6GHL - chains F and B of the 6 polymer chains in the assembly; structure by X-ray diffraction, 2.38 A resolution.

# Chain F
Name: CP12 polypeptide
Source organism: Thermosynechococcus elongatus (strain BP-1)
UniProtKB: Q8DHX3 (Q8DHX3_THEEB); residues 1-75 here = UniProt positions 1-75
Chain sequence (77 residues; row label = number of the first residue in the row; numbers below 1 keep their minus sign (Gly-1 is residue -1)):
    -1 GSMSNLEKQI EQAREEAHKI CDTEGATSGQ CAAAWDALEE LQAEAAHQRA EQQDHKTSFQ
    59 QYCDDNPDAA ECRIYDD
Disordered / not traced: -1 to 1, 46-51
Sequence notes: expression tag (-1 to 0)
Disulfides: Cys19-Cys29, Cys61-Cys70
Residues lining bound ligands: NAD (nicotinamide-adenine-dinucleotide): Asp66, Arg71, Tyr73, Asp74

# Chain B
Name: Glyceraldehyde-3-phosphate dehydrogenase
Source organism: Thermosynechococcus elongatus (strain BP-1)
Notes: EC 1.2.1.-
UniProtKB: Q8DIW5 (Q8DIW5_THEEB); residue numbers follow UniProt; this construct covers 1-337
Chain sequence (339 residues; numbered -1 to 337; the number before each row is that of its first residue; numbers below 1 keep their minus sign (Gly-1 is residue -1)):
    -1 GSMVRVAING FGRIGRNFMR CWLQRKANSK LEIVGINDTS DPRTNAHLLK YDSMLGIFQD
    59 AEITADDDCI YAGGHAVKCV SDRNPENLPW SAWGIDLVIE ATGVFTSREG ASKHLSAGAK
   119 KVLITAPGKG NIPTYVVGVN HHTYDPSEDI VSNASCTTNC LAPIVKVLHE AFGIQQGMMT
   179 TTHSYTGDQR LLDASHRDLR RARAAAMNIV PTSTGAAKAV GLVIPELQGK LNGIALRVPT
   239 PNVSVVDFVA QVEKPTIAEQ VNQVIKEASE TTMKGIIHYS ELELVSSDYR GHNASSILDA
   299 SLTMVLGGNL VKVVAWYDNE WGYSQRVLDL AEHMAAHWA
Disordered / not traced: -1
Sequence notes: expression tag (-1 to 0)
Residues lining bound ligands: NAD (nicotinamide-adenine-dinucleotide): Asn7, Gly8, Phe9, Gly10, Arg11, Ile12, Asn35, Asp36, Thr37, Asp80, Arg81, Ala99, Thr100, Gly101, Val102, Phe103, Thr123, Ala124, Ser153, Cys154, His181, Thr184, Asn317, Glu318, Tyr321

# How chain F and chain B interact
Pairs across the interface (37):
  Phe57(F) with His194(B); Arg195(B)
  Cys61(F) with Arg195(B)
  Asn64(F) with Arg81(B), hydrogen bond
  Pro65(F) with Val102(B), hydrophobic
  Asp66(F) with Arg81(B), salt bridge; Val102(B)
  Ala68(F) with Arg188(B); His194(B)
  Glu69(F) with Arg188(B); Ser193(B); His194(B); Arg195(B), hydrogen bond (backbone-backbone)
  Cys70(F) with Arg195(B)
  Arg71(F) with Gly185(B), hydrogen bond (side chain-backbone); Asp186(B); His194(B), hydrogen bond (backbone-side chain)
  Ile72(F) with Asp186(B); Arg195(B)
  Tyr73(F) with Gly185(B); Asp186(B), hydrogen bond (backbone-side chain); Arg199(B), hydrogen bond (backbone-side chain); Arg235(B), hydrogen bond (backbone-side chain)
  Asp74(F) with Pro125(B); Ser153(B), hydrogen bond (backbone-side chain); Thr212(B), hydrogen bond; Gly213(B), hydrogen bond (side chain-backbone); Ala214(B)
  Asp75(F) with Ser153(B); Cys154(B); Thr155(B), hydrogen bond (backbone-side chain); His181(B), salt bridge; Thr184(B), hydrogen bond; Thr212(B), hydrogen bond (backbone-side chain); Ala214(B); Ala233(B); Arg235(B), salt bridge
Other interface residues (no listed pair), chain F (14 interface residues in all): Asp63
Other interface residues (no listed pair), chain B (21 interface residues in all): Thr179

# Summary
The interface between chain F and chain B involves 14 residues on one side and 21 on the other; the contacts
include 13 hydrogen bonds and 3 salt bridges. Polar contacts include Asp66(F)-Arg81(B), Asp75(F)-His181(B) and
Asp75(F)-Arg235(B). NAD is bound between chain F and chain B.
Chain F is CP12 polypeptide and chain B is Glyceraldehyde-3-phosphate dehydrogenase, both from
Thermosynechococcus elongatus (strain BP-1); the structure, cyanobacterial GAPDH with full-length CP12, was
determined by X-ray diffraction (same publication as 6GFO, 6GFQ, 6GG7, 6GHR and 6GVE).
